PDB entry 8OL1 | electron microscopy, 3.50 A resolution | chains A and J of the 14 polymer chains in the assembly

Chain A:
Protein: Histone H3.2
From: Homo sapiens
Reference sequence: Q71DI3 (H32_HUMAN); residues 37-134 here correspond to UniProt positions 38-135 (UniProt number = residue number + 1)
Amino-acid sequence (98 residues; each row starts with the number of its first residue):
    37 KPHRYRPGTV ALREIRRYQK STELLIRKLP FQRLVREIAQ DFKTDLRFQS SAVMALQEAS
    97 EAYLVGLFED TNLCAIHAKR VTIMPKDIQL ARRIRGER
UniProt features mapped onto this chain:
  - modified residue: Lys37 (N6-methyllysine), Tyr41 (Phosphotyrosine), Lys56 (N6,N6,N6-trimethyllysine), Ser57 (Phosphoserine), Lys64 (N6-(2-hydroxyisobutyryl)lysine), Lys79 (N6,N6,N6-trimethyllysine), Thr80 (Phosphothreonine), Ser86 (Phosphoserine), Thr107 (Phosphothreonine), Lys115 (N6-acetyllysine), Lys122 (N6-(2-hydroxyisobutyryl)lysine)
  - lipidation: Cys110 (S-palmitoyl cysteine)

Chain J:
Molecule: 145-nt DNA strand
Sequence (145 nucleotides; numbered 1 to 145; the number before each row is that of its first residue):
     1 CAGGATGTAT ATATCTGACA CGTGCCTGGA GACTAGGGAG TAATCCCCTT GGCGGTTAAA
    61 ACGCGGGGGA CAGCGCGTAC GTGCGTTTAA GCGGTGCTAG AGCTGTCTAC GACCAATTGA
   121 GCGGCCTCGG CACCGGGATT CTCCA

How chain A and chain J interact:
Contacting residue pairs (17):
  His39(A) - DT6(J)  phosphate contact
  Arg40(A) - DG83(J)  salt bridge to the phosphate
  Tyr41(A) - DG83(J)  phosphate contact
  Pro43(A) - DG81(J)  phosphate contact
  Pro43(A) - DT82(J)  phosphate contact
  Gly44(A) - DG81(J)  phosphate contact
  Gly44(A) - DT82(J)  hydrogen bond to the phosphate
  Thr45(A) - DT82(J)  phosphate contact
  Val46(A) - DT82(J)  hydrogen bond to the phosphate
  Ala47(A) - DT82(J)  hydrogen bond to the phosphate
  Arg49(A) - DG7(J)  sugar contact
  Arg63(A) - DA90(J)  hydrogen bond to the phosphate
  Arg63(A) - DG91(J)  salt bridge to the phosphate
  Lys64(A) - DG91(J)  hydrogen bond to the phosphate
  Leu65(A) - DG91(J)  hydrogen bond to the phosphate
  Pro66(A) - DA90(J)  sugar contact
  Arg69(A) - DA90(J)  salt bridge to the phosphate
Other interface residues (no listed pair), chain A (16 interface residues in all): Arg42, Arg83
Other interface residues (no listed pair), chain J (10 interface residues in all): DT8, DA99, DG100

Summary:
Chain A and chain J form an interface of 16 and 10 residues respectively; the contacts include 6 hydrogen
bonds and 3 salt bridges. Among the polar pairs are Gly44(A)-DT82(J), Val46(A)-DT82(J) and Ala47(A)-DT82(J).
Here chain A is Histone H3.2 (Homo sapiens) and chain J is a 145-nt DNA strand. Entry 8OL1 (cGAS-Nucleosome in
complex with SPSB3-ELOBC (composite structure)) was determined by electron microscopy together with 8OKX from
the same study.
